Entry 2Y8L (X-ray diffraction, 2.50 A resolution); this record covers chains A and B of the 3 polymer chains in the assembly.

# Chain A
Name: 5'-amp-activated protein kinase catalytic subunit alpha-1
Organism: Rattus norvegicus
Notes: EC 2.7.11.1
UniProt: P54645 (AAPK1_RAT); residues 396-544 here correspond to UniProt positions 407-555 (UniProt number = residue number + 11)
Sequence (173 residues; numbered 378 to 550; the number before each row is that of its first residue):
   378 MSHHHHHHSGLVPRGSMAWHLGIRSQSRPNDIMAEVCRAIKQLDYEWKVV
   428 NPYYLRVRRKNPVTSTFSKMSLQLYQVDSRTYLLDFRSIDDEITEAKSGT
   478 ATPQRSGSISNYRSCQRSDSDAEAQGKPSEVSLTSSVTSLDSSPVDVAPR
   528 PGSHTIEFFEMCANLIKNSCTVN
Disordered / not traced: 378-392, 470-523
Sequence notes: expression tag (378-392); cloning artifact (393-395, 545-550)
UniProt features mapped onto this chain:
  - modified residue: Ser456 (Phosphoserine), Ser475 (Phosphoserine), Thr477 (Phosphothreonine), Thr479 (Phosphothreonine), Ser485 (Phosphoserine), Ser497 (Phosphoserine), Ser513 (Phosphoserine), Ser516 (Phosphoserine)

# Chain B
Name: 5'-amp-activated protein kinase subunit beta-2
Organism: Homo sapiens
UniProt: O43741 (AAKB2_HUMAN); residues 187-272 here = UniProt positions 187-272
Sequence (87 residues; each row starts with the number of its first residue):
   186 MGPYGQEMYAFRSEERFKSPPILPPHLLQVILNKDTNISCDPALLPEPNH
   236 VMLNHLYALSIKDSVMVLSATHRYKKKYVTTLLYKPI
Disordered / not traced: 186-189, 219-232
Sequence notes: cloning artifact (186)
UniProt features mapped onto this chain:
  - mutagenesis: His235 (H235A: Results in an AMPK enzyme that is activable by phosphorylation but has significantly increased rate of dephosphorylation in phosphatase assays)

# Chain A / chain B interface
Pairs across the interface (71):
  Ser393(A) - Asn218(B)
  Ser393(A) - Leu244(B)
  Met394(A) - Ile216(B)
  Met394(A) - Leu217(B)
  Met394(A) - Asn218(B)  hydrogen bond (backbone-backbone)
  Ala395(A) - Ile216(B)
  Ala395(A) - Leu244(B)
  Trp396(A) - Gln214(B)
  Trp396(A) - Val215(B)
  Trp396(A) - Ile216(B)  hydrogen bond (backbone-backbone)
  Trp396(A) - Asn218(B)
  Trp396(A) - Ala243(B)
  Trp396(A) - Leu244(B)
  Trp396(A) - Val252(B)  hydrophobic
  Trp396(A) - Ser254(B)
  Trp396(A) - Leu267(B)  hydrophobic
  His397(A) - Gln214(B)
  His397(A) - Leu241(B)
  His397(A) - Tyr242(B)
  His397(A) - Ala243(B)  hydrogen bond (backbone-backbone)
  His397(A) - Ser245(B)
  Leu398(A) - Leu213(B)
  Leu398(A) - Gln214(B)  hydrogen bond (backbone-backbone)
  Leu398(A) - His240(B)
  Leu398(A) - Leu241(B)
  Leu398(A) - Tyr242(B)
  Gly399(A) - Leu241(B)  hydrogen bond (backbone-backbone)
  Arg401(A) - Gln214(B)
  Pro406(A) - Pro205(B)
  Asn428(A) - Phe202(B)
  Pro429(A) - Phe202(B)
  Tyr430(A) - Phe202(B)  hydrogen bond (side chain-backbone)
  Tyr430(A) - Lys203(B)  hydrogen bond (side chain-backbone)
  Tyr430(A) - Ser204(B)
  Tyr430(A) - Pro205(B)
  Gln450(A) - Pro206(B)
  Leu451(A) - Pro205(B)  hydrophobic
  Leu451(A) - Pro206(B)
  Tyr452(A) - Pro205(B)
  Tyr452(A) - Pro206(B)
  Tyr452(A) - Ile207(B)
  Tyr452(A) - Leu208(B)  hydrophobic
  Gln453(A) - Ser204(B)
  Gln453(A) - Pro205(B)
  Gln453(A) - Pro206(B)  hydrogen bond (backbone-backbone)
  Gln453(A) - Ile207(B)
  Gln453(A) - Leu208(B)  hydrogen bond (backbone-backbone)
  Val454(A) - Gln214(B)
  Tyr459(A) - Pro205(B)  hydrophobic
  Asp462(A) - His240(B)  salt bridge
  Phe463(A) - Asn239(B)
  Phe463(A) - His240(B)
  Phe463(A) - Leu241(B)  hydrogen bond (backbone-backbone)
  Arg464(A) - Val236(B)
  Arg464(A) - Leu238(B)  hydrogen bond (side chain-backbone)
  Arg464(A) - Asn239(B)
  Arg464(A) - His240(B)  hydrogen bond
  Ser465(A) - Asn239(B)  hydrogen bond (backbone-backbone)
  Ser465(A) - His257(B)  hydrogen bond
  Asp467(A) - Asn239(B)  hydrogen bond
  Thr532(A) - His257(B)
  Ile533(A) - Thr266(B)
  Phe535(A) - Asn239(B)
  Phe536(A) - Leu241(B)  hydrophobic
  Phe536(A) - Leu253(B)
  Phe536(A) - Ser254(B)
  Phe536(A) - Ala255(B)  hydrophobic
  Phe536(A) - Thr266(B)
  Phe536(A) - Leu268(B)  hydrophobic
  Cys539(A) - Leu241(B)  hydrophobic
  Ala540(A) - Leu253(B)  hydrophobic
Other interface residues (no listed pair), chain A (34 interface residues in all): Leu460, Glu537, Asn541, Ile543, Val549
Other interface residues (no listed pair), chain B (34 interface residues in all): Leu212, Ile246, Met251, Lys270

# Overview
The chain A/chain B interface involves 34 residues from each chain; the contacts include 15 hydrogen bonds and
1 salt bridge. Polar pairs include Asp462(A)-His240(B), Tyr430(A)-Phe202(B) and Tyr430(A)-Lys203(B). From
UniProt: one mutagenesis site on chain B.
Here chain A is 5'-amp-activated protein kinase catalytic subunit alpha-1 (Rattus norvegicus) and chain B is
5'-amp-activated protein kinase subunit beta-2 (Homo sapiens). Entry 2Y8L (Structure of the regulatory
fragment of mammalian aMPK in complex with two ADP) was determined by X-ray diffraction together with 4CFH and
2Y8Q from the same study.
